PDB entry 7ZTK | X-ray diffraction, 2.60 A resolution | chains D and E of the 6 polymer chains in the assembly

Chain D (and E):
Molecule: Nucleoside diphosphate kinase A
Organism: Mus musculus
Notes: EC 2.7.4.6; chain E of this document is another copy of the same molecule, construct and numbering; everything in this record applies to it too
UniProt: P15532 (NDKA_MOUSE); residues 1-152 here = UniProt positions 1-152
Sequence (156 residues; numbered -3 to 152; the number before each row is that of its first residue; numbers below 1 keep their minus sign (Gly-3 is residue -3)):
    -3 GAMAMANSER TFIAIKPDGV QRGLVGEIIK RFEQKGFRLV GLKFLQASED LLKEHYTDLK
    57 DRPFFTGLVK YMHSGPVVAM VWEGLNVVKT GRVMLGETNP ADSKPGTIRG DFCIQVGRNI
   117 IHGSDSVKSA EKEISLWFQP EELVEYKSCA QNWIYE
Not modelled in the structure: -3 to 0 (chain E: -3 to -1)
Construct notes: expression tag (-3 to 0)
Small-molecule neighbours: coenzyme A (COA): Lys12, Tyr52, Asp54, Leu55, Arg58, Phe60, Leu64, Arg88, Thr94, Arg105, Val112, Gly113, Asn115, Ile117, His118, Gly119, Asp121, Ser122
UniProt features mapped onto this chain:
  - active site: His118 (Pros-phosphohistidine intermediate)
  - binding site (ATP): Lys12, Phe60, Arg88, Thr94, Arg105, Asn115
  - modified residue: Ser120 (Phosphoserine), Ser122 (Phosphoserine), Lys124 (N6-acetyllysine), Ser125 (Phosphoserine)
  - cross-link: Lys100 (Glycyl lysine isopeptide (Lys-Gly) (interchain with G-Cter in ubiquitin))
What the authors report for this chain:
  - binding site for coenzyme A: Lys12, Tyr52, Phe60, Asn115, His118
  - catalytic residues: His118 (citing earlier work)
  - mutagenesis - T94D: decreased catalytic activity
  - mutagenesis - T94D: abolished binding to CoA

Interface between chain D and chain E:
Residue-residue contacts (39):
  Asn3(D) - Gln111(E)
  Gln30(D) - Arg18(E)  hydrogen bond (backbone-side chain)
  Gln30(D) - Asp107(E)
  Gln30(D) - Phe108(E)
  Lys31(D) - Arg18(E)
  Lys31(D) - Pro96(E)
  Lys31(D) - Arg105(E)  hydrogen bond (side chain-backbone)
  Lys31(D) - Gly106(E)  hydrogen bond (side chain-backbone)
  Lys31(D) - Asp107(E)
  Lys31(D) - Phe108(E)
  Lys31(D) - Cys109(E)  hydrogen bond (side chain-backbone)
  Lys31(D) - Ile110(E)
  Gly32(D) - Arg18(E)
  Gly32(D) - Ile110(E)
  Phe33(D) - Ile110(E)  hydrophobic
  Leu81(D) - Ile110(E)
  Leu81(D) - Gln111(E)
  Val89(D) - Pro101(E)
  Pro101(D) - Pro101(E)
  Gly102(D) - Pro101(E)
  Thr103(D) - Pro101(E)
  Asn148(D) - Arg114(E)  hydrogen bond (backbone-side chain)
  Trp149(D) - Pro13(E)  hydrophobic
  Trp149(D) - Asp14(E)
  Trp149(D) - Gln17(E)
  Trp149(D) - Ser70(E)
  Trp149(D) - Arg114(E)
  Ile150(D) - Arg18(E)
  Ile150(D) - Ile110(E)  hydrophobic
  Ile150(D) - Gln111(E)
  Ile150(D) - Arg114(E)
  Tyr151(D) - Ile110(E)
  Tyr151(D) - Gln111(E)
  Tyr151(D) - Arg114(E)  hydrogen bond (backbone-side chain)
  Glu152(D) - Gly63(E)
  Glu152(D) - Tyr67(E)
  Glu152(D) - Gln111(E)  hydrogen bond (backbone-side chain)
  Glu152(D) - Gly113(E)
  Glu152(D) - Arg114(E)  salt bridge
Other interface residues (no listed pair), chain D (18 interface residues in all): Arg27, Lys85, Ala146
Other interface residues (no listed pair), chain E (20 interface residues in all): Ala97, Gly102

In short:
18 residues of chain D face 20 of chain E across their interface, with 7 hydrogen bonds and 1 salt bridge.
Polar pairs include Glu152(D)-Arg114(E), Gln30(D)-Arg18(E) and Lys31(D)-Arg105(E). Chain D binds coenzyme A.
From the paper: the catalytic residue His118(D); T94D of chain D reduces catalytic activity.
Chain D and chain E are both Nucleoside diphosphate kinase A (Mus musculus); the structure, NME1 in complex
with CoA, was determined by X-ray diffraction together with 7ZL8 and 7ZLW from the same study.
